PDB entry 8UMF | electron microscopy, 2.90 A resolution | chains A and D of the 5 polymer chains in the assembly

Chain A:
Name: Cas9
Organism: Parasutterella secunda
Amino-acid sequence (1462 residues; each row starts with the number of its first residue; numbers below 1 keep their minus sign (Gly-21 is residue -21)):
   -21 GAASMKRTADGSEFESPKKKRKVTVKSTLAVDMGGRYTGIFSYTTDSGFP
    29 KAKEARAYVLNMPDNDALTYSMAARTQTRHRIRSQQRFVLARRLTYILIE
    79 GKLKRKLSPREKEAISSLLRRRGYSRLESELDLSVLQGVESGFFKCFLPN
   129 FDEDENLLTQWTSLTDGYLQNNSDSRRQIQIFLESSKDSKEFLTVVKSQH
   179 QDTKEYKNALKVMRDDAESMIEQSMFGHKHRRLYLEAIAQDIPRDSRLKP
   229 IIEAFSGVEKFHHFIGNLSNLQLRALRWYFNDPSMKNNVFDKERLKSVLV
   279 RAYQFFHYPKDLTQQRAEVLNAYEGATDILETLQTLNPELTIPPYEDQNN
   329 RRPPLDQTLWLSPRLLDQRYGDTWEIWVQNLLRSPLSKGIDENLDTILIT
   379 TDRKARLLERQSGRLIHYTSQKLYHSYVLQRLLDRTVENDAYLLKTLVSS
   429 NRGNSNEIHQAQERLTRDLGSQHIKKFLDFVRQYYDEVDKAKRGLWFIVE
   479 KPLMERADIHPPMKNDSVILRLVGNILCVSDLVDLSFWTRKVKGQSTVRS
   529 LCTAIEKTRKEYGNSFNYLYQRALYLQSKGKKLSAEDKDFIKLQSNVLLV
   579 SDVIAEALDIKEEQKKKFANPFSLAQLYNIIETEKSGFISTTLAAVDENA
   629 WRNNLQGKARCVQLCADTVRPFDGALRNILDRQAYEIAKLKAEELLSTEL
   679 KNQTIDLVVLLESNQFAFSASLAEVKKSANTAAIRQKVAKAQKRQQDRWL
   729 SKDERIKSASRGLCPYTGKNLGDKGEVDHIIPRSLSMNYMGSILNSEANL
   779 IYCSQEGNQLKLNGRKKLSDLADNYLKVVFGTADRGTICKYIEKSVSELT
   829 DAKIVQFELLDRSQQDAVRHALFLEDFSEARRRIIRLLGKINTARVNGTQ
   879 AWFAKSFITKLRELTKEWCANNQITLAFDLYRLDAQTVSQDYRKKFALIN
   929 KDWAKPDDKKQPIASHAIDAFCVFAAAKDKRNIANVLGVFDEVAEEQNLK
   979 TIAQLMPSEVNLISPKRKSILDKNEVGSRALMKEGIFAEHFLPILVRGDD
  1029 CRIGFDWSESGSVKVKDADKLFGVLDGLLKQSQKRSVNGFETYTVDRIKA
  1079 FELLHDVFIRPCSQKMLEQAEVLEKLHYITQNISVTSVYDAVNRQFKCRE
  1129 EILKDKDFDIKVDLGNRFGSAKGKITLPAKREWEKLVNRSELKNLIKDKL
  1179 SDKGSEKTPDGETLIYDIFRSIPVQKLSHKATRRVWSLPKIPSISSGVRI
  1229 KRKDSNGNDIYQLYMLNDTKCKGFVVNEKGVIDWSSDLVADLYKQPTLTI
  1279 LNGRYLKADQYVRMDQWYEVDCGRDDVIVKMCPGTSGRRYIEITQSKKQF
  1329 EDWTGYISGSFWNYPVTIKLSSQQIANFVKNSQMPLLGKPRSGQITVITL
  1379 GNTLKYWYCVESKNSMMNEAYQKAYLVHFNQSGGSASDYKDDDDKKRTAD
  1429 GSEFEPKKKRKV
Not modelled in the structure: -21 to 1, 709-727, 1061-1068, 1179-1183, 1410-1440
Bound ions: Mg2+ site 1: Asp10, Glu690 (shared with 1 residue of chain C); Mg2+ site 2: Asp10 (shared with 1 residue of chain C); Mg2+ site 3: Asp756, Asn786 (shared with DT34(D) of chain D; 1 residue of chain E)

Chain D:
Molecule: 80-nt DNA strand
Sequence (80 nucleotides; row label = number of the first residue in the row; numbers below 1 keep their minus sign (DG-1 is residue -1)):
    -1 GCACTCTGCCCTCGTGGGTTTGTGGTTGCCCACCCTAGTCATTGGAGGTG
    49 ACATCGATGTCCTCCCCATTGGCCTGCTTA
Not modelled in the structure: -1 to 33, 53-78
Bound ions: Mg2+: DT34 (shared with Asp756(A), Asn786(A) of chain A; 1 residue of chain E)

Interface between chain A and chain D:
Pairs across the interface - 69 pairs, chain A then chain D:
  Arg104(A) - DA35(D)  sugar contact
  Arg104(A) - DG36(D)  sugar contact
  Tyr323(A) - DG36(D)  sugar contact
  Tyr323(A) - DT37(D)  sugar contact
  Glu324(A) - DG36(D)  base contact
  Glu324(A) - DT37(D)  sugar contact
  Asp325(A) - DC38(D)  sugar contact
  Gln326(A) - DC38(D)  sugar contact
  Asn327(A) - DC38(D)  phosphate contact
  Asn327(A) - DA39(D)  phosphate contact
  Pro332(A) - DT40(D)  sugar contact
  Thr414(A) - DC50(D)  phosphate contact
  Thr414(A) - DA51(D)  phosphate contact
  Val415(A) - DA51(D)  hydrogen bond to the phosphate
  Met491(A) - DA39(D)  phosphate contact
  Asn542(A) - DA44(D)  hydrogen bond to the base
  Asn542(A) - DG45(D)  hydrogen bond to the sugar
  Asn545(A) - DG46(D)  hydrogen bond to the phosphate
  Lys595(A) - DT47(D)  phosphate contact
  Lys595(A) - DG48(D)  sugar contact
  Lys595(A) - DA49(D)  salt bridge to the phosphate
  Asn598(A) - DT47(D)  phosphate contact
  Phe600(A) - DG46(D)  sugar contact
  Phe600(A) - DT47(D)  sugar contact
  Ser601(A) - DT47(D)  sugar contact
  Gln604(A) - DG46(D)  base contact
  Gln604(A) - DT47(D)  base contact
  Ser614(A) - DA39(D)  phosphate contact
  Gly615(A) - DA39(D)  phosphate contact
  Gly615(A) - DT40(D)  phosphate contact
  Phe616(A) - DA39(D)  phosphate contact
  Phe616(A) - DT40(D)  hydrogen bond to the phosphate
  Asn631(A) - DA49(D)  sugar contact
  Leu633(A) - DA49(D)  sugar contact
  Lys636(A) - DC50(D)  phosphate contact
  Ala637(A) - DA49(D)  phosphate contact
  Ala637(A) - DC50(D)  sugar contact
  Val640(A) - DC50(D)  phosphate contact
  Val640(A) - DA51(D)  phosphate contact
  Gln641(A) - DG48(D)  base contact
  Gln641(A) - DA49(D)  base contact
  Arg648(A) - DT41(D)  salt bridge to the phosphate
  Arg648(A) - DG42(D)  phosphate contact
  Pro649(A) - DT41(D)  sugar contact
  Phe650(A) - DT41(D)  sugar contact
  Phe650(A) - DG42(D)  sugar contact
  Gln693(A) - DG43(D)  hydrogen bond to the phosphate
  Phe694(A) - DG43(D)  sugar contact
  Ala695(A) - DA44(D)  sugar contact
  Phe696(A) - DG42(D)  base contact
  Ser697(A) - DG43(D)  base contact
  Ser697(A) - DA44(D)  sugar contact
  Ala698(A) - DA44(D)  sugar contact
  Ala698(A) - DG45(D)  sugar contact
  Ser699(A) - DA44(D)  phosphate contact
  Ser699(A) - DG45(D)  sugar contact
  Leu700(A) - DG45(D)  hydrogen bond to the phosphate
  Leu700(A) - DG46(D)  phosphate contact
  Glu754(A) - DT34(D)  phosphate contact
  Glu754(A) - DA35(D)  phosphate contact
  Val755(A) - DT34(D)  phosphate contact
  Val755(A) - DA35(D)  hydrogen bond to the phosphate
  Asp756(A) - DT34(D)  phosphate contact
  His757(A) - DT34(D)  salt bridge to the phosphate
  Arg761(A) - DT34(D)  salt bridge to the phosphate
  Asn786(A) - DT34(D)  hydrogen bond to the phosphate
  Asn875(A) - DG42(D)  sugar contact
  Asn875(A) - DG43(D)  hydrogen bond to the sugar
  Gly876(A) - DG42(D)  phosphate contact
Other interface residues (no listed pair), chain A (52 interface residues in all): Arg413, Lys423, Arg537, Lys594, Lys613, Gly753, Gln787
Other interface residues (no listed pair), chain D (19 interface residues in all): DT52

Summary:
52 residues of chain A face 19 of chain D across their interface; the contacts include 10 hydrogen bonds and 4
salt bridges. Polar contacts include Asn542(A)-DA44(D), Asn542(A)-DG45(D) and Asn875(A)-DG43(D). Asp10(A) and
Glu690(A) coordinate Mg2+ site 1. Asp756(A), Asn786(A) and DT34(D) form the Mg2+ site.
Chain A is Cas9 (Parasutterella secunda) and chain D is an 80-nt DNA strand; the structure, Structure of
PsCas9 in complex with gRNA and DNA in product state, was determined by electron microscopy.
